Entry 5T2N (X-ray diffraction, 2.08 A resolution); this record covers chains A and B of the 3 polymer chains in the assembly.

# Chain A
Name: I-OnuI_e-ag007820
From: synthetic construct
Chain sequence (296 residues; row label = number of the first residue in the row):
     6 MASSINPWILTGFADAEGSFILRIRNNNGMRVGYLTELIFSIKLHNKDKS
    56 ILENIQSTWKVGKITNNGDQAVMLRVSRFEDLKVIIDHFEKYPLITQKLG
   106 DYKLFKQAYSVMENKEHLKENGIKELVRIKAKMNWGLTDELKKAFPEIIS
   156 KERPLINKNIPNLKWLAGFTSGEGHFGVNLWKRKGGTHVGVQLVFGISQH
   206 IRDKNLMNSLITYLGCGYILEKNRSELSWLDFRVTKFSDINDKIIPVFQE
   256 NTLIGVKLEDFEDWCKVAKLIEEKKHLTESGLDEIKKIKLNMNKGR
Unresolved in the structure: 6-8, 155-156
Bound ions: Ca2+ site 1: Ala21, Glu178 (shared with DC14(B) of chain B; 1 residue of chain C); Ca2+ site 2: Glu22, Gly177 (shared with DT15(B) of chain B; 1 residue of chain C); Ca2+ site 3: Glu22, Glu178 (shared with DC14(B), DT15(B) of chain B; 2 residues of chain C)

# Chain B
Molecule: 26-nt DNA strand
Sequence (26 nucleotides; numbered -1 to 24; the number before each row is that of its first residue; numbers below 1 keep their minus sign (DG-1 is residue -1)):
    -1 GGGCCTCCTCACTTTCTTCCTCACCG
Bound ions: Ca2+ site 1: DC14 (shared with Ala21(A), Glu178(A) of chain A; 1 residue of chain C); Ca2+ site 2: DC14, DT15 (shared with Glu22(A), Glu178(A) of chain A; 2 residues of chain C); Ca2+ site 3: DT15 (shared with Glu22(A), Gly177(A) of chain A; 1 residue of chain C)

# Interface between chain A and chain B
Pairs across the interface - 54 pairs, chain A then chain B:
  Glu22(A) - DT15(B)  phosphate contact
  Gly34(A) - DG1(B)  sugar contact
  Met35(A) - DC2(B)  phosphate contact
  Arg36(A) - DC2(B)  hydrogen bond to the phosphate
  Leu40(A) - DC3(B)  base contact
  Leu40(A) - DT4(B)  base contact
  Glu42(A) - DT4(B)  base contact
  Glu42(A) - DC5(B)  hydrogen bond to the base
  Lys48(A) - DA9(B)  base contact
  Lys68(A) - DC6(B)  phosphate contact
  Thr70(A) - DC6(B)  phosphate contact
  Thr70(A) - DT7(B)  base contact
  Asn72(A) - DC8(B)  base contact
  Asn72(A) - DA9(B)  hydrogen bond to the base
  Met78(A) - DC8(B)  base contact
  Met78(A) - DA9(B)  base contact
  Arg80(A) - DC6(B)  base contact
  Arg80(A) - DT7(B)  hydrogen bond to the base
  Arg80(A) - DC8(B)  base contact
  Ser82(A) - DT4(B)  phosphate contact
  Arg83(A) - DT4(B)  hydrogen bond to the phosphate
  Arg83(A) - DC5(B)  salt bridge to the phosphate
  Phe84(A) - DT4(B)  hydrogen bond to the phosphate
  Lys120(A) - DC3(B)  salt bridge to the phosphate
  His122(A) - DC3(B)  salt bridge to the phosphate
  Leu123(A) - DC2(B)  phosphate contact
  Leu123(A) - DC3(B)  phosphate contact
  Gly177(A) - DT15(B)  phosphate contact
  Glu178(A) - DC14(B)  phosphate contact
  Glu178(A) - DT15(B)  phosphate contact
  Gly179(A) - DT15(B)  sugar contact
  Gly179(A) - DT16(B)  phosphate contact
  His180(A) - DT15(B)  sugar contact
  His180(A) - DT16(B)  salt bridge to the phosphate
  Asn184(A) - DC18(B)  base contact
  Trp186(A) - DC20(B)  base contact
  Arg188(A) - DA21(B)  base contact
  Ser203(A) - DC14(B)  sugar contact
  Ser203(A) - DT15(B)  base contact
  Gln204(A) - DC14(B)  phosphate contact
  His205(A) - DT13(B)  phosphate contact
  His205(A) - DC14(B)  hydrogen bond to the phosphate
  Arg229(A) - DT13(B)  hydrogen bond to the base
  Leu232(A) - DT13(B)  phosphate contact
  Trp234(A) - DT13(B)  base contact
  Trp234(A) - DC14(B)  base contact
  Trp234(A) - DT15(B)  base contact
  Arg238(A) - DC17(B)  base contact
  Lys262(A) - DT15(B)  phosphate contact
  Lys262(A) - DT16(B)  salt bridge to the phosphate
  Asn298(A) - DT16(B)  phosphate contact
  Asn298(A) - DC17(B)  hydrogen bond to the phosphate
  Lys299(A) - DT16(B)  phosphate contact
  Lys299(A) - DC17(B)  phosphate contact
Also at the interface, not in a pair above, chain A (46 interface residues in all): Arg30, Val37, Thr41, Asn71, Glu85, Trp140, Phe181, Leu185, Asp265, Lys294, Gly300
Also at the interface, not in a pair above, chain B (22 interface residues in all): DC10, DT11, DT12, DT19, DC22

# In short
46 residues of chain A face 22 of chain B across their interface, with 9 hydrogen bonds and 5 salt bridges.
Polar pairs include Glu42(A)-DC5(B), Asn72(A)-DA9(B) and Arg80(A)-DT7(B). Ala21(A), Glu178(A) and DC14(B) form
the Ca2+ site 1. Glu22(A), Gly177(A) and DT15(B) coordinate Ca2+ site 3.
Here chain A is I-OnuI_e-ag007820 (synthetic construct) and chain B is a 26-nt DNA strand. Entry 5T2N
(Engineered variant of I-OnuI meganuclease targeting the Anopheles AGAP007280 gene; harbors 38 point mutations
relative to ...) was determined by X-ray diffraction (same publication as 5T2H and 5T2O).
